PDB entry 9CK5 | electron microscopy, 3.00 A resolution | chains A and G of the 16 polymer chains in the assembly

== Chain A (and G) ==
Protein: RuBisCO large subunit
From: Anthoceros agrestis
Notes: EC 4.1.1.39; chain G of this document is another copy of the same molecule, construct and numbering; everything in this record applies to it too
Sequence (475 residues; row label = number of the first residue in the row):
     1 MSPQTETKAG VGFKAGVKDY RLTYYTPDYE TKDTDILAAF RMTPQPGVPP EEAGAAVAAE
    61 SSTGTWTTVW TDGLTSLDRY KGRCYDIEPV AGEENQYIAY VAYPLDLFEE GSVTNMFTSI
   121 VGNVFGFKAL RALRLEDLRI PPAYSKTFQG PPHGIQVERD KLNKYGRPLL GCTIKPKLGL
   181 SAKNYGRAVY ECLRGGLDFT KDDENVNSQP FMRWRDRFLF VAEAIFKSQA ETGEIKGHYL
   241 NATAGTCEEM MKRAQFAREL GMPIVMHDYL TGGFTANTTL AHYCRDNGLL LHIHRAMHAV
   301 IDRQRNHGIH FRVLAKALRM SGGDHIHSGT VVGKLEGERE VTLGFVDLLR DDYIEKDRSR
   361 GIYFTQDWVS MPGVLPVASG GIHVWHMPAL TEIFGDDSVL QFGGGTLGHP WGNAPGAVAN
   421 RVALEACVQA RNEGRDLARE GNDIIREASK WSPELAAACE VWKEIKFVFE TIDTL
Unresolved in the structure: 1-11
Modified positions: Lys-201 (lysine nz-carboxylic acid; KCX)
Ion coordination: Mg2+: Lys-201, Glu-204 (together with 2-carboxyarabinitol-1,5-diphosphate)
Ligand contacts:
  - 2-carboxyarabinitol-1,5-diphosphate (CAP), molecule 1: Thr-65, Trp-66, Asn-123
  - 2-carboxyarabinitol-1,5-diphosphate (CAP), molecule 2: Thr-173, Lys-175, Lys-177, Lys-201, Asp-203, Glu-204, His-294, Arg-295, His-298, His-327, Gly-329, Lys-334, Leu-335, Ser-379, Gly-380, Gly-381, Gly-403, Gly-404

== How chain A and chain G interact ==
Pairs across the interface (5; chain A residue first):
  Val-157(A) / Asp-216(G)
  Asp-160(A) / Lys-183(G)
  Tyr-165(A) / Lys-183(G)
  Arg-258(A) / Arg-215(G)
  Asp-286(A) / Arg-215(G)  hydrogen bond (backbone-side chain)
Other interface residues (no listed pair), chain A (8 interface residues in all): Arg-285, Asn-287, Gly-288
Other interface residues (no listed pair), chain G (4 interface residues in all): Arg-213

== Overview ==
The interface between chain A and chain G involves 8 residues on one side and 4 on the other; the contacts
include 1 hydrogen bond. Its one hydrogen-bonded contact is Asp-286(A)/Arg-215(G). Bound to chain A:
2-carboxyarabinitol-1,5-diphosphate. Lys-201(A) and Glu-204(A) coordinate Mg2+.
Both chains are RuBisCO large subunit (Anthoceros agrestis). Entry 9CK5 (Anthoceros agrestis Rubisco assembled
with RbcX1, RbcX2, Raf1, Raf2 and BSD2) was determined by electron microscopy (same publication as 9CHZ, 9CI1
and 9CI2).
